7FMJ - chains A and B; structure by X-ray diffraction, 1.50 A resolution.

[Chain A]
Name: Pre-mRNA-splicing factor 8
Organism: Saccharomyces cerevisiae S288C
UniProt: P33334 (PRP8_YEAST); residues 1836-2090 here = UniProt positions 1836-2090
Sequence (258 residues; row label = number of the first residue in the row):
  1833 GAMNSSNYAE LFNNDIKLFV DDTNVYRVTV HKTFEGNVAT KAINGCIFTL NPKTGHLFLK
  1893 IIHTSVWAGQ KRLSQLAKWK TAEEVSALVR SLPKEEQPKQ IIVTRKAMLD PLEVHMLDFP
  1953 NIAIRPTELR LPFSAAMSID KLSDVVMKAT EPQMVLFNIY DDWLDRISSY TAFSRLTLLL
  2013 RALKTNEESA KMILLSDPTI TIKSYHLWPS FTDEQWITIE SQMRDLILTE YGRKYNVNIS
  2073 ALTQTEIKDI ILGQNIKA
Disordered / not traced: 2070-2090
Differences from the reference sequence: expression tag (1833-1835)
Curated features (UniProtKB/Swiss-Prot):
  - mutagenesis: Asp1853 (D1853A: Alters protein folding. Severely impaired growth. Strongly reduced growth at 35 degrees Celsius; when associated with A-1854; D1853N: Reduced growth at 30 degrees Celsius ...), Asp1854 (D1854A: Reduced growth at 30 degrees Celsius. Strongly reduced growth at 16 degrees Celsius. Strongly reduced growth at 35 degrees Celsius; when associated with A-1853 ...), Thr1855 (T1855A: Reduced growth at 30 degrees Celsius. Strongly reduced growth at 16 degrees Celsius), Thr1936 (T1936A: Reduced growth at 30 degrees Celsius. Strongly reduced growth at 16 degrees Celsius), Arg1937 (R1937K: Severely impaired growth. Reduced growth at 30 degrees Celsius. Strongly reduced growth at 16 degrees Celsius)

[Chain B]
Name: A1 cistron-splicing factor AAR2
Organism: Saccharomyces cerevisiae S288C
UniProt: P32357 (AAR2_YEAST); aligned to UniProt positions 1-317 over residues 1-317
Sequence (308 residues; numbered -3 to 317; 13 numbers in that range are skipped by the numbering (no residue carries them; nothing is unmodelled there); the number before each row is that of its first residue; numbers below 1 keep their minus sign (Gly-3 is residue -3)):
    -3 GAMAMNTVPF TSAPIEVTIG IDQYSFNVKE NQPFHGIKDI PIGHVHVIHF QHADNSSMRY
    57 GYWFDCRMGN FYIQYDPKDG LYKMMEERDG AKFENIVHNF KERQMMVSYP KIDEDDTWYN
   117 LTEFVQMDKI RKIVRKDENQ FSYVDSSMTT VQENEL
   166 SSSSSDPAHS LNYTVINFKS REAIRPGHEM EDFLDKSYYL NTVMLQGIFK NSSNYFGELQ
   226 FAFLNAMFFG NYGSSLQWHA MIELICSSAT VPKHMLDKLD EILYYQIKTL PEQYSDILLN
   286 ERVWNICLYS SFQKNSLHNT EKIMENKYPE LL
Disordered / not traced: -3 to 0, 166-169
Differences from the reference sequence: expression tag (-3 to 0); conflict Ser166 (Leu153 in P32357), Ser167 (Lys154 in P32357), Ser170 (Asp in P32357)
Ligand contacts: V5O ((2E)-3-[4-(2-oxopyrrolidin-1-yl)phenyl]prop-2-enoic acid): Phe22, Asn23, Val24, Gln28, Pro29, Phe30, Gln100, Met101, Met102, Val103
Curated features (UniProtKB/Swiss-Prot):
  - region: Leu261 to Ile282 (Leucine-zipper)
  - modified residue: Ser253 (Phosphoserine), Thr274 (Phosphothreonine)

[Chain A / chain B interface]
Contacting residue pairs - 17 pairs, chain A then chain B:
  Gln1907(A) - Met195(B)
  Gln1907(A) - Leu199(B)
  Leu1908(A) - Met195(B)  hydrophobic
  Trp1911(A) - Glu194(B)
  Trp1911(A) - Met195(B)
  Trp1911(A) - Phe198(B)  hydrophobic
  Asp1942(A) - Lys184(B)  salt bridge
  Asp1942(A) - Phe198(B)
  Glu1945(A) - Lys184(B)  salt bridge
  Val1946(A) - Ile189(B)  hydrophobic
  Val1946(A) - Glu194(B)
  Val1946(A) - Phe198(B)  hydrophobic
  His1947(A) - Glu194(B)  salt bridge
  Leu1949(A) - Lys184(B)
  Leu1949(A) - Ser185(B)
  Leu1949(A) - Arg186(B)
  Asp1950(A) - Arg186(B)  salt bridge

[Overview]
9 residues of chain A face 8 of chain B across their interface; the contacts include 4 salt bridges. Polar
pairs include Asp1942(A)-Lys184(B), Glu1945(A)-Lys184(B) and His1947(A)-Glu194(B). Bound to chain B: compound
V5O. UniProt lists 5 mutagenesis sites on chain A.
Here chain A is Pre-mRNA-splicing factor 8 and chain B is A1 cistron-splicing factor AAR2, both from
Saccharomyces cerevisiae S288C. Entry 7FMJ (PanDDA analysis group deposition -- Aar2/RNaseH in complex with
fragment P06C12 from the F2X-Universal Library) was determined by X-ray diffraction, deposited together with
5ST0, 5ST1, 5ST2, 5ST3, 5ST4, 5ST5 and 248 further entries.
